PDB entry 8Z5F | X-ray diffraction, 1.95 A resolution | chains B and C of the 4 polymer chains in the assembly

== Chain B ==
Protein: 3-oxoacyl-[acyl-carrier-protein] synthase 2
Source organism: Helicobacter pylori
Notes: EC 2.3.1.179
UniProt: A0A438WLJ1 (A0A438WLJ1_HELPX); numbering as in UniProt (aligned over 1-412)
Chain sequence (412 residues; numbered 1 to 412; the number before each row is that of its first residue):
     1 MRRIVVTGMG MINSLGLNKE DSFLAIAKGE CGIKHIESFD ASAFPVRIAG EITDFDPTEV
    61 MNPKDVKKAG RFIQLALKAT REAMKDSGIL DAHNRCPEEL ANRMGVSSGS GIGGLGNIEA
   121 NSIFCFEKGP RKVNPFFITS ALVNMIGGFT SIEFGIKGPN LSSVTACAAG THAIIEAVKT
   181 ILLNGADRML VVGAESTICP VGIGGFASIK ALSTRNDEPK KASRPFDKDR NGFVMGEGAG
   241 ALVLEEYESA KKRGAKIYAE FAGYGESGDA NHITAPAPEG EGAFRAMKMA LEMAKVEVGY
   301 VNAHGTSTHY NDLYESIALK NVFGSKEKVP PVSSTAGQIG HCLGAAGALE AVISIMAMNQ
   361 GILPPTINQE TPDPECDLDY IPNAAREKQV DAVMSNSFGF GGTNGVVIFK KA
Construct notes: engineered mutation Ala336 (Lys in A0A438WLJ1)
Covalently attached groups: decanoic acid (DKA) linked to Cys167
Small-molecule neighbours:
  - decanoic acid (DKA): Gly111, Ile112, Leu115, Ala166, Glu195, Thr197, Gly202, Phe206, Leu343, Phe398, Gly399, Phe400
  - PN7 (N~3~-[(2S)-2-hydroxy-3,3-dimethyl-4-(phosphonooxy)butanoyl]-N-(2-sulfanylethyl)-beta-alaninamide): Ile209, Ala211, Phe233, His272, Thr274, Ala275, Pro276, His304, Thr306, Thr308, Tyr310, Asn311, Phe400

== Chain C ==
Protein: Acyl carrier protein
Source organism: Helicobacter pylori
UniProt: Q5EDC8 (Q5EDC8_HELPX); residue numbers follow UniProt; this construct covers 1-78
Chain sequence (86 residues; row label = number of the first residue in the row; numbers below 1 keep their minus sign (Gly-7 is residue -7)):
    -7 GTSSMGYLMA LFEDIQAVIA EQLNVDAAQV TPEAEFVKDL GADSLDVVEL IMALEEKFGI
    53 EIPDEQAEKI VNVGDVVKYI EDNKLA
Disordered / not traced: -7 to -5, 76-78
Construct notes: expression tag (-7 to 0)
Covalently attached groups: compound PN7 linked to Ser36

== Chain B / chain C interface ==
Contacting residue pairs - 20 pairs, chain B then chain C:
  Pro63(B) - Asn16(C)
  Lys64(B) - Gln14(C)
  Lys64(B) - Leu15(C)
  Lys64(B) - Asn16(C)
  Lys64(B) - Gly33(C)  hydrogen bond (side chain-backbone)
  Lys64(B) - Asp38(C)  salt bridge
  Lys67(B) - Gln14(C)  hydrogen bond (side chain-backbone)
  Lys67(B) - Glu41(C)
  Lys68(B) - Asp38(C)  salt bridge
  Arg131(B) - Met44(C)
  Arg131(B) - Asp56(C)  salt bridge
  Lys132(B) - Glu48(C)  salt bridge
  Val133(B) - Met44(C)
  Asn134(B) - Glu41(C)  hydrogen bond
  Pro135(B) - Val40(C)  hydrophobic
  Pro135(B) - Glu41(C)
  Pro135(B) - Met44(C)
  Phe136(B) - Leu37(C)  hydrophobic
  Phe136(B) - Asp38(C)
  Phe136(B) - Glu41(C)
Interface residues without a listed pair, chain B (11 interface residues in all): Asn62
Interface residues without a listed pair, chain C (12 interface residues in all): Ala34

== Summary ==
Chain B and chain C form an interface of 11 and 12 residues respectively; the contacts include 3 hydrogen
bonds and 4 salt bridges. Polar contacts include Lys64(B)-Asp38(C), Lys68(B)-Asp38(C) and Arg131(B)-Asp56(C).
Bound to chain B: compound PN7. Covalently linked decanoic acid: at Cys167(B).
Here chain B is 3-oxoacyl-[acyl-carrier-protein] synthase 2 and chain C is Acyl carrier protein, both from
Helicobacter pylori. Entry 8Z5F (Crystal structure of beta-ketoacyl-ACP synthase FabF K336A in complex with
decanoyl-ACP from Helicobacter pylori) was determined by X-ray diffraction, deposited together with 8Z5D, 8Z5C
and 8Z5E.
